4K79 - chains B and D of the 4 polymer chains in the assembly; structure by X-ray diffraction, 2.20 A resolution.

# Chain B (and D)
Molecule: Variable lymphocyte receptor
From: Petromyzon marinus
Notes: chain D of this document is another copy of the same molecule, construct and numbering; everything in this record applies to it too
UniProt: K0IE77 (K0IE77_PETMA); residues 2-220 here correspond to UniProt positions 1-219 (UniProt number = residue number - 1)
Amino-acid sequence (220 residues; row label = number of the first residue in the row):
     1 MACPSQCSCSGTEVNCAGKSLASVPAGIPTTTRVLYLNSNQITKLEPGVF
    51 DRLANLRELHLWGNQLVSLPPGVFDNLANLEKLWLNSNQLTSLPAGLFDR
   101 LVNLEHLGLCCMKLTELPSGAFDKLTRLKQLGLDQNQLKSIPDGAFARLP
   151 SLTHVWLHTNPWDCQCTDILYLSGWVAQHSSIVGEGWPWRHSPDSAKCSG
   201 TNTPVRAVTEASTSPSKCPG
Disordered / not traced: 1, 220
Construct notes: initiating methionine (1)
Disulfides: Cys3-Cys9, Cys7-Cys16, Cys110-Cys111, Cys164-Cys198, Cys166-Cys218
What the authors report for this chain:
  - binding site for beta-D-galactopyranose: Trp84, Asn86, Cys110, Gly132, Asp134, Trp156, Trp187
  - binding site for 2-acetamido-2-deoxy-alpha-D-galactopyranose: Trp62, Asn86, Ser87, Trp187
  - specificity-determining residues: Trp62 (proposed by the authors, not directly observed)

# How chain B and chain D interact
Pairs across the interface (8; chain B residue first):
  Glu105(B) with Arg127(D), salt bridge
  Thr126(B) with Pro150(D); Ser151(D)
  Arg127(B) with Glu105(D), salt bridge; Arg127(D)
  Pro150(B) with Thr126(D); Pro150(D), hydrophobic
  Ser151(B) with Thr126(D)
Also at the interface, not in a pair above, chain B (6 interface residues in all): Lys129

# Summary
Chain B and chain D form an interface of 6 and 5 residues respectively; the contacts include 2 salt bridges.
Its one salt-bridged contact is Glu105(B)-Arg127(D). From the paper: a binding site for beta-D-galactopyranose
at Trp84(B), Asn86(B) and Cys110(B) among others; a binding site for
2-acetamido-2-deoxy-alpha-D-galactopyranose at Trp62(B), Asn86(B) and Ser87(B) among others.
Chain B and chain D are both Variable lymphocyte receptor (Petromyzon marinus); the structure, Recognition of
the Thomsen-Friedenreich Antigen by a Lamprey Variable Lymphocyte Receptor, was determined by X-ray
diffraction (same publication as 4K5U).
